Entry 8UTV (electron microscopy, 3.00 A resolution); this record covers chains A and B of the 4 polymer chains in the assembly.

Chain A:
Name: Tubulin alpha-1B chain
Source organism: Sus scrofa
UniProt: Q2XVP4 (TBA1B_PIG); numbering as in UniProt (aligned over 1-451)
Chain sequence (451 residues; each row starts with the number of its first residue):
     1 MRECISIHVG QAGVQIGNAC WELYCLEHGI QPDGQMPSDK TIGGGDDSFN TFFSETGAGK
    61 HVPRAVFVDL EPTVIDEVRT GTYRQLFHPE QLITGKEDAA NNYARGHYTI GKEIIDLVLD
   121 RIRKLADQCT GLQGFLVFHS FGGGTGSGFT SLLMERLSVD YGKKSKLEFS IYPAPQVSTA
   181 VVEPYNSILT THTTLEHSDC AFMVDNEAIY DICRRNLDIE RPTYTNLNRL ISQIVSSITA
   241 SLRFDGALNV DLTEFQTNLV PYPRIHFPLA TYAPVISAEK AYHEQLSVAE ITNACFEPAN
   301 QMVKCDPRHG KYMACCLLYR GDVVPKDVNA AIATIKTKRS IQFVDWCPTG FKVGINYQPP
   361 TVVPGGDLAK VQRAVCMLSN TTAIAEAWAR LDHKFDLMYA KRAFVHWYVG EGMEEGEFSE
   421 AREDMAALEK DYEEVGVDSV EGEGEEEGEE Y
Unresolved in the structure: 441-451
Bound ions: Mg2+: D69, E71
Residues lining bound ligands: GTP (guanosine-5'-triphosphate): G10, Q11, A12, Q15, D98, A99, A100, N101, S140, G142, G143, G144, T145, G146, I171, T179, E183, N206, Y224, L227, N228, I231
Curated features (UniProtKB/Swiss-Prot):
  - motif: M1 to C4 (MREC motif)
  - active site: E254
  - binding site (GTP): G10, Q11, A12, Q15, E71, A99, S140, G143, G144, T145, G146, T179, E183, N206, Y224, N228, L252
  - binding site (Mg(2+)): E71
  - site: Y451 (Involved in polymerization)
  - modified residue: K40 (N6,N6,N6-trimethyllysine), S48 (Phosphoserine), S232 (Phosphoserine), Y282 (3'-nitrotyrosine), R339 (Omega-N-methylarginine), S439 (Phosphoserine), E443 (5-glutamyl polyglutamate), E445 (5-glutamyl polyglutamate), Y451 (3'-nitrotyrosine)
  - cross-link (Glycyl lysine isopeptide (Lys-Gly)): K326 (interchain with G-Cter in ubiquitin), K370 (interchain with G-Cter in ubiquitin)

Chain B:
Name: Tubulin beta-2B chain
Source organism: Sus scrofa
UniProt: A0A287AGU7 (A0A287AGU7_PIG); numbering as in UniProt (aligned over 1-445)
Chain sequence (445 residues; each row starts with the number of its first residue):
     1 MREIVHIQAG QCGNQIGAKF WEVISDEHGI DPTGSYHGDS DLQLERINVY YNEATGNKYV
    61 PRAILVDLEP GTMDSVRSGP FGQIFRPDNF VFGQSGAGNN WAKGHYTEGA ELVDSVLDVV
   121 RKESESCDCL QGFQLTHSLG GGTGSGMGTL LISKIREEYP DRIMNTFSVM PSPKVSDTVV
   181 EPYNATLSVH QLVENTDETY CIDNEALYDI CFRTLKLTTP TYGDLNHLVS ATMSGVTTCL
   241 RFPGQLNADL RKLAVNMVPF PRLHFFMPGF APLTSRGSQQ YRALTVPELT QQMFDSKNMM
   301 AACDPRHGRY LTVAAIFRGR MSMKEVDEQM LNVQNKNSSY FVEWIPNNVK TAVCDIPPRG
   361 LKMSATFIGN STAIQELFKR ISEQFTAMFR RKAFLHWYTG EGMDEMEFTE AESNMNDLVS
   421 EYQQYQDATA DEQGEFEEEE GEDEA
Unresolved in the structure: 435-445
Residues lining bound ligands:
  - GDP (guanosine-5'-diphosphate): G10, Q11, C12, Q15, N99, S138, G141, G142, T143, G144, V169, D177, E181, N204, Y222, L225, N226
  - taxol (TA1): E22, V23, D26, E27, L215, L217, D224, H227, L228, A231, S234, F270, P272, L273, T274, R276, Q279, R318, P358, R359, G360, L361

How chain A and chain B interact:
Residue-residue contacts (73):
  Q11(A) - Q245(B)  hydrogen bond (side chain-backbone)
  Q11(A) - L246(B)
  Q11(A) - N247(B)
  E71(A) - R2(B)  salt bridge
  E71(A) - N247(B)  hydrogen bond
  P72(A) - R2(B)
  P72(A) - R46(B)  hydrogen bond (backbone-side chain)
  T73(A) - R2(B)  hydrogen bond
  T73(A) - R46(B)
  T73(A) - P243(B)
  T73(A) - N247(B)
  D76(A) - R46(B)  salt bridge
  E77(A) - P243(B)
  G95(A) - M1(B)
  E97(A) - Q131(B)
  E97(A) - R162(B)  salt bridge
  E97(A) - R251(B)  salt bridge
  A100(A) - R251(B)
  A100(A) - K252(B)
  A100(A) - V255(B)
  N101(A) - K252(B)
  N101(A) - N256(B)
  N101(A) - K350(B)
  R105(A) - R251(B)
  Q176(A) - L331(B)
  Q176(A) - N347(B)  hydrogen bond (backbone-side chain)
  V177(A) - D327(B)
  S178(A) - N347(B)
  S178(A) - V349(B)
  T179(A) - L246(B)
  T179(A) - D327(B)
  T179(A) - K350(B)
  T179(A) - T351(B)
  A180(A) - N256(B)
  A180(A) - N347(B)
  V181(A) - N256(B)  hydrogen bond (backbone-side chain)
  V181(A) - I345(B)  hydrophobic
  V181(A) - N347(B)
  V181(A) - N348(B)
  V181(A) - V349(B)
  V181(A) - K350(B)
  V182(A) - N256(B)
  Y210(A) - M323(B)
  Y210(A) - K324(B)
  Y210(A) - D327(B)
  E220(A) - K324(B)  salt bridge
  R221(A) - S322(B)
  R221(A) - E325(B)  salt bridge
  P222(A) - S322(B)
  P222(A) - M323(B)
  P222(A) - K324(B)
  T223(A) - Q245(B)  hydrogen bond
  Y224(A) - M323(B)  hydrophobic
  K394(A) - P346(B)
  L397(A) - W344(B)
  L397(A) - P346(B)  hydrophobic
  M398(A) - W344(B)
  M398(A) - P346(B)
  K401(A) - F260(B)
  K401(A) - W344(B)
  K401(A) - T429(B)
  R402(A) - F260(B)
  A403(A) - W344(B)  hydrophobic
  F404(A) - V255(B)
  F404(A) - N256(B)
  F404(A) - V258(B)
  F404(A) - P259(B)  hydrogen bond (backbone-backbone)
  F404(A) - I345(B)  hydrophobic
  H406(A) - P259(B)  hydrogen bond (side chain-backbone)
  H406(A) - F260(B)
  W407(A) - A254(B)
  W407(A) - V255(B)
  W407(A) - V258(B)  hydrogen bond (side chain-backbone)
Also at the interface, not in a pair above, chain A (38 interface residues in all): Q15, T80, K96, D98, R214
Also at the interface, not in a pair above, chain B (43 interface residues in all): E45, C129, L130, F242, G244, M257, P261, T312, E343, D355, A428

In short:
38 residues of chain A and 43 residues of chain B are in contact; the contacts include 10 hydrogen bonds and 6
salt bridges. Polar pairs include E71(A)-R2(B), D76(A)-R46(B) and E97(A)-R162(B). Ligands of chain A: GTP.
Bound to chain B: GDP and taxol.
Chain A is Tubulin alpha-1B chain and chain B is Tubulin beta-2B chain, both from Sus scrofa; the structure,
KIF1A[1-393] P305L mutant ADP bound in complex with a microtubule, was determined by electron microscopy (same
publication as 8UTN, 8UTO, 8UTP, 8UTQ, 8UTR, 8UTS and 4 further entries).
